7EJC - chains G and B of the 4 polymer chains in the assembly; structure by electron microscopy, 2.97 A resolution.

[Chain G]
Molecule: 9-nt DNA strand
Sequence (9 nucleotides; each row starts with the number of its first residue):
     1 TTTTTTTTT

[Chain B]
Molecule: DNA repair protein RAD51 homolog 1
Source organism: Homo sapiens
UniProtKB: Q06609 (RAD51_HUMAN); numbering as in UniProt (aligned over 1-339)
Chain sequence (339 residues; each row starts with the number of its first residue):
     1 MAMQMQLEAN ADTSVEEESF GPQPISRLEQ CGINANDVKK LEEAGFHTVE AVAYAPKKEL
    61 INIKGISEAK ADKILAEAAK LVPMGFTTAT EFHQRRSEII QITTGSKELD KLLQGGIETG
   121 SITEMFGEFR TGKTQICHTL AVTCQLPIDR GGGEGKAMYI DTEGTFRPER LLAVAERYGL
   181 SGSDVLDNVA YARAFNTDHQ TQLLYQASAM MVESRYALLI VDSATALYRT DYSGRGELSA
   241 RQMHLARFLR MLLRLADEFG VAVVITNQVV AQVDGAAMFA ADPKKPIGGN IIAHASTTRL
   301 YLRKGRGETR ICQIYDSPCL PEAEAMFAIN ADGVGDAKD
Disordered / not traced: 1-21, 276-282, 339
Differences from the reference sequence: engineered mutation Gln-313 (Lys in Q06609)
Residues lining bound ligands:
  - AMP-PNP (ANP; phosphoaminophosphonic acid-adenylate ester), molecule 1: Phe-129, Arg-130, Thr-131, Gly-132, Lys-133, Thr-134, Gln-135, Glu-163, Arg-170, Arg-310, Ile-329, Asn-330, Ala-331
  - AMP-PNP (ANP), molecule 2: His-294, Asp-316, Ser-317, Pro-318, Cys-319, Leu-320, Pro-321, Glu-322
  - J46 (4-bromanyl-N-(4-bromophenyl)-3-[(phenylmethyl)sulfamoyl]benzamide), molecule 1: Pro-56, Lys-58, Glu-59, Leu-204, Tyr-205, Ser-208, Arg-247, Arg-250, Met-251, Arg-254, Leu-255
  - J46, molecule 2: Thr-230, Asp-231, Ser-233
What the authors report for this chain:
  - binding site for the 9-nt DNA strand (chain G): Val-273

[Interface between chain G and chain B]
Pairs across the interface (23):
  DT2(G) / Ser-239(B)  base contact
  DT3(G) / Leu-238(B)  sugar contact
  DT3(G) / Ser-239(B)  base contact
  DT3(G) / Gln-242(B)  phosphate contact
  DT3(G) / Ile-291(B)  phosphate contact
  DT4(G) / Leu-238(B)  sugar contact
  DT4(G) / Arg-241(B)  hydrogen bond to the phosphate
  DT4(G) / Gln-242(B)  phosphate contact
  DT4(G) / Gly-289(B)  phosphate contact
  DT4(G) / Asn-290(B)  hydrogen bond to the phosphate
  DT4(G) / Ile-291(B)  phosphate contact
  DT5(G) / Arg-241(B)  salt bridge to the phosphate
  DT5(G) / Lys-285(B)  base contact
  DT5(G) / Ile-287(B)  phosphate contact
  DT5(G) / Gly-288(B)  hydrogen bond to the phosphate
  DT6(G) / Arg-229(B)  salt bridge to the phosphate
  DT6(G) / Val-270(B)  phosphate contact
  DT6(G) / Ala-271(B)  base contact
  DT6(G) / Val-273(B)  base contact
  DT7(G) / Val-270(B)  phosphate contact
  DT7(G) / Ala-271(B)  hydrogen bond to the phosphate
  DT7(G) / Gln-272(B)  base contact
  DT7(G) / Val-273(B)  base contact
Interface residues without a listed pair, chain B (16 interface residues in all): Met-243

[Overview]
Chain G and chain B form an interface of 6 and 16 residues respectively, with 4 hydrogen bonds and 2 salt
bridges. Polar contacts include DT4(G)/Arg-241(B), DT4(G)/Asn-290(B) and DT5(G)/Gly-288(B). Ligands of chain
B: AMP-PNP and compound J46. From the paper: a binding site for the 9-nt DNA strand (chain G) at Val-273(B).
Here chain G is a 9-nt DNA strand and chain B is DNA repair protein RAD51 homolog 1 (Homo sapiens). Entry 7EJC
(human RAD51 presynaptic complex) was determined by electron microscopy (same publication as 7EJ6, 7EJ7 and
7EJE).
